Entry 8HRZ (X-ray diffraction, 2.70 A resolution); this record covers chains C and D of the 24 polymer chains in the assembly.

[Chain C (and D)]
Protein: Transitional endoplasmic reticulum ATPase
From: Homo sapiens
Notes: EC 3.6.4.6; chain D of this document is another copy of the same molecule, construct and numbering; everything in this record applies to it too
UniProtKB: P55072 (TERA_HUMAN); residue numbers follow UniProt; this construct covers 21-458
Sequence (438 residues; numbered 21 to 458; the number before each row is that of its first residue):
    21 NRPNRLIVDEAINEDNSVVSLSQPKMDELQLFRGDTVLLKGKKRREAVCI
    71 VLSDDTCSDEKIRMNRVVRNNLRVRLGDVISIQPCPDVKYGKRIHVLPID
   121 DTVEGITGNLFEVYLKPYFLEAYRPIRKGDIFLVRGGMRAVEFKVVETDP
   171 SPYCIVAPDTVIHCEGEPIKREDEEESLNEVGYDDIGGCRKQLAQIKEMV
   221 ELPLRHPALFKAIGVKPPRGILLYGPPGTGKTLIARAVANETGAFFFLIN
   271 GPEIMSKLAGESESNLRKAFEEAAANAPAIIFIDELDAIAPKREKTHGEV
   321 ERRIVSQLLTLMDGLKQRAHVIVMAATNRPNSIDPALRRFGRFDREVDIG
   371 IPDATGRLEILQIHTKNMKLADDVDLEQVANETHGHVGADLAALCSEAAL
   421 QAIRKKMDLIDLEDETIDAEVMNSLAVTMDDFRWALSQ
Not modelled in the structure: 21, 435
Construct notes: engineered mutation A294 (Glu in P55072), A295 (Lys in P55072)
Swiss-Prot annotation at these positions:
  - binding site (ATP): P247 to L253, N348, H384
  - modified residue: S37 (Phosphoserine), K315 (N6,N6,N6-trimethyllysine), T436 (Phosphothreonine)
  - natural variant: R95 (R95G: In IBMPFD1), G97 (G97E: In CMT2Y), I126 (I126F: In IBMPFD1; uncertain significance), R155 (R155C: In IBMPFD1; R155H: In FTDALS6 and IBMPFD1; R155L: In IBMPFD1; R155P: In IBMPFD1; R155S: In IBMPFD1), R159 (R159G: In FTDALS6; R159H: In IBMPFD1), A160 (A160T: In IBMPFD1; uncertain significance), E185 (E185K: In CMT2Y), R191 (R191Q: In FTDALS6 and IBMPFD1), L198 (L198W: In IBMPFD1), A232 (A232E: In IBMPFD1), I254 (I254F: In IBMPFD1; uncertain significance), I369 (I369T: In IBMPFD1; uncertain significance), 1 further natural variant entry in UniProt
  - mutagenesis: F52 to D55 (Abolishes interaction with NPLOC4; when associated with A-110), R53 (R53A: Minor effect on affinity for ATP and ADP), R86 (R86A: Strongly increased affinity for ATP. Strongly reduced affinity for ADP), Y110 (Y110A: Abolishes interaction with NPLOC4; when associated with 52-A--A-55), R113 to H115 (Severely reduced binding to DERL1), F131 (F131R: Severely reduced binding to DERL1), L140 (L140D: Severely reduced binding to DERL1), D179 (D179R: No effect on binding to DERL1), H183 (H183W: Severely reduced binding to DERL1), K251 (K251Q: Impairs ERAD degradation of HMGCR and does not inhibit interaction with RHBDD1; when associated with Q-524), E305 (E305Q: Defect in ubiquitin-dependent protein degradation by the proteasome; when associated with Q-578), K312 (K312A: Does not affect methylation by VCPKMT), 6 further mutagenesis entries in UniProt

[Chain C / chain D interface]
Contacting residue pairs - 68 pairs, chain C then chain D:
  R22(C) - E433(D)  hydrogen bond (backbone-side chain)
  R25(C) - L432(D)
  R25(C) - D434(D)
  I27(C) - D428(D)
  I27(C) - L432(D)  hydrophobic
  E80(C) - L432(D)
  K81(C) - D428(D)
  G97(C) - D431(D)
  V99(C) - D431(D)
  E218(C) - R424(D)
  E218(C) - W454(D)
  E218(C) - Q458(D)
  L222(C) - L420(D)  hydrophobic
  L222(C) - I423(D)  hydrophobic
  L222(C) - R424(D)
  H226(C) - M427(D)
  H226(C) - D431(D)  salt bridge
  H226(C) - D438(D)  salt bridge
  L229(C) - I423(D)  hydrophobic
  L229(C) - D438(D)
  L229(C) - M442(D)  hydrophobic
  F230(C) - L420(D)  hydrophobic
  K231(C) - E124(D)
  K231(C) - G125(D)
  K231(C) - R159(D)  hydrogen bond (backbone-side chain)
  A232(C) - G125(D)
  A232(C) - I126(D)
  A232(C) - R159(D)
  A232(C) - A439(D)  hydrophobic
  I233(C) - G157(D)
  I233(C) - I423(D)  hydrophobic
  I233(C) - M442(D)  hydrophobic
  G234(C) - M158(D)  hydrogen bond (backbone-backbone)
  V235(C) - M158(D)  hydrophobic
  V235(C) - S416(D)
  V235(C) - L420(D)  hydrophobic
  K236(C) - A412(D)
  K236(C) - A413(D)
  K236(C) - S416(D)  hydrogen bond (backbone-side chain)
  K236(C) - L420(D)
  P237(C) - L420(D)  hydrophobic
  H317(C) - H317(D)  hydrogen bond (backbone-side chain)
  G318(C) - H317(D)
  E319(C) - G318(D)
  E319(C) - E319(D)
  E319(C) - V320(D)
  E319(C) - E321(D)  hydrogen bond (side chain-backbone)
  R322(C) - H317(D)  hydrogen bond
  R322(C) - E321(D)
  R323(C) - M275(D)
  R323(C) - S276(D)
  R323(C) - K277(D)  hydrogen bond (side chain-backbone)
  R323(C) - L278(D)
  R323(C) - A279(D)
  S326(C) - P272(D)
  S326(C) - M275(D)
  S326(C) - S276(D)
  Q327(C) - S276(D)
  T330(C) - P272(D)
  T330(C) - E273(D)  hydrogen bond (side chain-backbone)
  R359(C) - D304(D)  salt bridge
  R359(C) - E305(D)  salt bridge
  F360(C) - P247(D)
  F360(C) - G248(D)
  F360(C) - A409(D)  hydrophobic
  F360(C) - D410(D)
  R362(C) - E305(D)  salt bridge
  R365(C) - E417(D)  salt bridge
Other interface residues (no listed pair), chain C (36 interface residues in all): L26, A228, P238, L329, D333
Other interface residues (no listed pair), chain D (47 interface residues in all): T252, N270, K315, V407, A419

[Summary]
Chain C and chain D form an interface of 36 and 47 residues respectively; the contacts include 9 hydrogen
bonds and 6 salt bridges. Polar contacts include H226(C)-D431(D), H226(C)-D438(D) and R359(C)-D304(D). Curated
annotation (UniProt) lists 9 ATP-binding residues and 22 mutagenesis sites on chain C.
Chain C and chain D are both Transitional endoplasmic reticulum ATPase (Homo sapiens); the structure, Crystal
structure of the p97-N/D1 hexamer in complex with six p47-UBX domains, was determined by X-ray diffraction.
